9RXG - chains A and D of the 4 polymer chains in the assembly; structure by X-ray diffraction, 2.62 A resolution.

== Chain A ==
Protein: Hemoglobin subunit alpha
From: Bos taurus
UniProt: P01966 (HBA_BOVIN); residues 1-140 here correspond to UniProt positions 2-141 (UniProt number = residue number + 1)
Amino-acid sequence (140 residues; row label = number of the first residue in the row):
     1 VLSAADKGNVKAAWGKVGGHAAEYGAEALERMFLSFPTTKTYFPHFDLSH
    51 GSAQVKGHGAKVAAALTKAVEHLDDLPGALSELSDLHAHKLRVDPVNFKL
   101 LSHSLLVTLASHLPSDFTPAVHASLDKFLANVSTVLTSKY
Disordered / not traced: 1, 140
Metal / ion sites: heme Fe near His-87 (its only coordinating residue here)
Ligand contacts: heme (HEM): Thr-39, Tyr-42, Phe-43, His-45, Phe-46, His-58, Lys-61, Val-62, Ala-65, Leu-66, Leu-83, Leu-86, His-87, Leu-91, Val-93, Asn-97, Phe-98, Leu-101, Val-132, Leu-136
UniProt features mapped onto this chain:
  - binding site (O2): His-58
  - binding site (heme b): His-87
  - modified residue: Ser-3 (Phosphoserine), Lys-7 (N6-succinyllysine), Lys-11 (N6-succinyllysine), Lys-16 (N6-acetyllysine), Tyr-24 (Phosphotyrosine), Ser-35 (Phosphoserine), Lys-40 (N6-succinyllysine), Ser-49 (Phosphoserine), Ser-102 (Phosphoserine), Thr-108 (Phosphothreonine), Ser-124 (Phosphoserine), Thr-134 (Phosphothreonine), Thr-137 (Phosphothreonine), Ser-138 (Phosphoserine)

== Chain D ==
Protein: Hemoglobin subunit beta
From: Bos taurus
Notes: EC 1.10.2.2
UniProt: P02070 (HBB_BOVIN); residue numbers follow UniProt; this construct covers 1-145
Amino-acid sequence (145 residues; row label = number of the first residue in the row):
     1 MLTAEEKAAVTAFWGKVKVDEVGGEALGRLLVVYPWTQRFFESFGDLSTA
    51 DAVMNNPKVKAHGKKVLDSFSNGMKHLDDLKGTFAALSELHCDKLHVDPE
   101 NFKLLGNVLVVVLARNFGKEFTPVLQADFQKVVAGVANALAHRYH
Disordered / not traced: 1
Metal / ion sites: heme Fe near His-91 (its only coordinating residue here)
Ligand contacts: heme (HEM): Leu-30, Thr-37, Phe-40, Phe-41, Phe-44, His-62, Lys-65, Val-66, Ser-69, Phe-70, Phe-84, Leu-87, Leu-90, His-91, Leu-95, Val-97, Asn-101, Phe-102, Leu-105, Val-136, Leu-140
UniProt features mapped onto this chain:
  - binding site (heme b): His-62, His-91
  - modified residue: Thr-11 (Phosphothreonine), Ser-43 (Phosphoserine), Lys-58 (N6-acetyllysine), Lys-81 (N6-acetyllysine), Cys-92 (S-nitrosocysteine)
  - natural variant: Gly-15 (G15S: In allele B), Lys-18 (K18H: In allele B), Asp-20 (D20G: In allele D-Zambia), Ser-43 (S43T: In allele D-Zambia), Lys-119 (K119N: In allele B), Lys-131 (K131Q: In allele C-Rhodesia)

== Interface between chain A and chain D ==
Residue-residue contacts (16):
  Thr-38(A) / His-96(D)
  Thr-41(A) / Arg-39(D)  hydrogen bond (backbone-side chain)
  Thr-41(A) / His-96(D)
  Tyr-42(A) / Arg-39(D)
  Leu-91(A) / Arg-39(D)
  Arg-92(A) / Pro-35(D)  hydrogen bond (side chain-backbone)
  Arg-92(A) / Trp-36(D)
  Arg-92(A) / Gln-38(D)  hydrogen bond
  Arg-92(A) / Arg-39(D)
  Arg-92(A) / Glu-42(D)  salt bridge
  Val-93(A) / Trp-36(D)
  Asp-94(A) / Trp-36(D)
  Asp-94(A) / Asn-101(D)  hydrogen bond
  Pro-95(A) / Trp-36(D)
  Val-96(A) / Asp-98(D)
  Val-96(A) / Glu-100(D)

== Overview ==
Chain A and chain D each contribute 9 residues to their interface, with 4 hydrogen bonds and 1 salt bridge.
Polar pairs include Arg-92(A)/Glu-42(D), Thr-41(A)/Arg-39(D) and Arg-92(A)/Pro-35(D). Chain A binds heme.
Ligands of chain D: heme.
Chain A is Hemoglobin subunit alpha and chain D is Hemoglobin subunit beta, both from Bos taurus; the
structure, Work experience structure of Bovine Hemoglobin, collected at room temperature, was determined by
X-ray diffraction.
